6EQA - chains A and B of the 5 polymer chains in the assembly; structure by X-ray diffraction, 3.16 A resolution.

[Chain A]
Protein: HLA class I histocompatibility antigen, A-2 alpha chain
Organism: Homo sapiens
UniProt: P01892 (1A02_HUMAN); residues 1-276 here correspond to UniProt positions 25-300 (UniProt number = residue number + 24)
Chain sequence (276 residues; each row starts with the number of its first residue):
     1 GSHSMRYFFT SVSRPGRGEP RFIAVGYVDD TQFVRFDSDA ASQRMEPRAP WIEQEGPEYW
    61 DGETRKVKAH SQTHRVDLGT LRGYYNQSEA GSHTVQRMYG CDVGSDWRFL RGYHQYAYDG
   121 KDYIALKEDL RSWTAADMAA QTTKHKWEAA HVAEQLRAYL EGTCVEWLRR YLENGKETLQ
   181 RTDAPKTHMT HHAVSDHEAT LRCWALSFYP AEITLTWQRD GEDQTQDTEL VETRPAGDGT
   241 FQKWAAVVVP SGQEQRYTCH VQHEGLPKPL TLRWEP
Disulfides: Cys101-Cys164, Cys203-Cys259

[Chain B]
Protein: Beta-2-microglobulin
Organism: Homo sapiens
UniProt: P61769 (B2MG_HUMAN); residues 1-99 here correspond to UniProt positions 21-119 (UniProt number = residue number + 20)
Chain sequence (100 residues; numbered 0 to 99; the number before each row is that of its first residue; numbering starts at 0):
     0 MIQRTPKIQV YSRHPAENGK SNFLNCYVSG FHPSDIEVDL LKNGERIEKV EHSDLSFSKD
    60 WSFYLLYYTE FTPTEKDEYA CRVNHVTLSQ PKIVKWDRDM
Construct notes: initiating methionine (0)
Disulfides: Cys25-Cys80
Curated features (UniProtKB/Swiss-Prot):
  - modified residue: Gln2 (Pyrrolidone carboxylic acid)
  - glycosylation: Ile1 (N-linked (Glc) (glycation) isoleucine), Lys19 (N-linked (Glc) (glycation) lysine), Lys41 (N-linked (Glc) (glycation) lysine), Lys48 (N-linked (Glc) (glycation) lysine), Lys58 (N-linked (Glc) (glycation) lysine), Lys91 (N-linked (Glc) (glycation) lysine), Lys94 (N-linked (Glc) (glycation) lysine)

[Interface between chain A and chain B]
Pairs across the interface - 54 pairs, chain A then chain B:
  Phe8(A) with Ser55(B); Phe56(B), hydrophobic
  Phe9(A) with Phe56(B)
  Thr10(A) with Phe56(B); Phe62(B)
  Val12(A) with Ser33(B)
  Ile23(A) with Leu54(B), hydrophobic
  Val25(A) with Ser55(B)
  Tyr27(A) with Ser55(B); Tyr63(B), hydrogen bond
  Gln32(A) with Asp53(B), hydrogen bond
  Arg35(A) with Asp53(B), salt bridge
  Arg48(A) with Asp53(B), salt bridge
  Gln96(A) with His31(B); Phe56(B); Trp60(B), hydrogen bond (side chain-backbone); Phe62(B)
  Arg97(A) with Phe56(B)
  Met98(A) with Phe56(B), hydrophobic
  Gln115(A) with Trp60(B)
  Tyr116(A) with Trp60(B)
  Ala117(A) with Trp60(B)
  Asp119(A) with Met0(B); Ile1(B), hydrogen bond (backbone-backbone); His31(B)
  Gly120(A) with Ile1(B); His31(B), hydrogen bond (backbone-side chain); Trp60(B)
  Lys121(A) with Met0(B)
  Asp122(A) with Trp60(B), hydrogen bond
  Thr190(A) with Asp98(B)
  His192(A) with Asp98(B), salt bridge
  Arg202(A) with Asp98(B)
  Trp204(A) with Asp98(B); Met99(B)
  Val231(A) with Gln8(B)
  Glu232(A) with Lys6(B), salt bridge; Gln8(B), hydrogen bond (backbone-side chain); Ser28(B), hydrogen bond
  Arg234(A) with Gln8(B), hydrogen bond; Tyr10(B); Met99(B), hydrogen bond (side chain-backbone)
  Pro235(A) with Tyr10(B), hydrogen bond (backbone-side chain); Tyr26(B); Leu65(B)
  Ala236(A) with Arg12(B), hydrogen bond (backbone-side chain); Asn24(B), hydrogen bond (backbone-side chain)
  Gly237(A) with Arg12(B)
  Asp238(A) with Arg12(B); His13(B), salt bridge
  Gln242(A) with Tyr10(B); Ser11(B); Arg12(B)
  Trp244(A) with Met99(B), hydrogen bond (side chain-backbone)
Also at the interface, not in a pair above, chain A (36 interface residues in all): Thr94, Leu206, Thr233
Also at the interface, not in a pair above, chain B (25 interface residues in all): Pro14, Asp59

[Summary]
36 residues of chain A and 25 residues of chain B are in contact, with 14 hydrogen bonds and 5 salt bridges.
Polar pairs include Arg35(A)-Asp53(B), Arg48(A)-Asp53(B) and His192(A)-Asp98(B).
Chain A is HLA class I histocompatibility antigen, A-2 alpha chain and chain B is Beta-2-microglobulin, both
from Homo sapiens; the structure, HLA class I histocompatibility antigen, was determined by X-ray diffraction
together with 6EQB from the same study.
